PDB entry 2IBF | X-ray diffraction, 3.20 A resolution | chains A and B of the 3 polymer chains in the assembly

# Chain A
Protein: Vinculin
From: Homo sapiens
Notes: fragment: Head domain (Vh1): Residues 1-258
UniProt: P18206 (VINC_HUMAN); residues 1-258 here correspond to UniProt positions 0-257 (UniProt number = residue number - 1)
Amino-acid sequence (266 residues; each row starts with the number of its first residue; numbers below 1 keep their minus sign (Met-7 is residue -7)):
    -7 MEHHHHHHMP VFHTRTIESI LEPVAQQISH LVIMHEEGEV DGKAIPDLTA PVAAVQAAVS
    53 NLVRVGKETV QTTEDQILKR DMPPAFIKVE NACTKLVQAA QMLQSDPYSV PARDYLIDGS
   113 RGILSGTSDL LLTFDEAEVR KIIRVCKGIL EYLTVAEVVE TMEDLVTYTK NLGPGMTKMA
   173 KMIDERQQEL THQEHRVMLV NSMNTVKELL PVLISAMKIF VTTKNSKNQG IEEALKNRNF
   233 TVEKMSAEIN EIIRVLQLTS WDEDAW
Not modelled in the structure: -7 to 0
Sequence notes: expression tag (-7 to 0)

# Chain B
Protein: Invasin ipaA
From: Shigella flexneri
Notes: fragment: Vinculin binding sites: Residues 565-587
UniProt: P18010 (IPAA_SHIFL); residue numbers follow UniProt; this construct covers 563-587
Amino-acid sequence (25 residues; each row starts with the number of its first residue):
   563 NHAIYEKAKE VSSALSKVLS KIDDT

# How chain A and chain B interact
Pairs across the interface (56):
  Thr8(A) with Tyr567(B)
  Ile9(A) with Tyr567(B), hydrophobic
  Ile12(A) with Tyr567(B), hydrophobic; Lys571(B); Ser574(B), hydrogen bond (backbone-side chain)
  Val16(A) with Ser574(B); Leu577(B), hydrophobic; Leu581(B)
  Gln19(A) with Ser578(B), hydrogen bond; Leu581(B); Ser582(B)
  Ile20(A) with Leu581(B), hydrophobic
  Glu31(A) with Thr587(B)
  Lys35(A) with Asp586(B), salt bridge; Thr587(B), hydrogen bond (side chain-backbone)
  Ile37(A) with Lys583(B); Ile584(B), hydrophobic
  Pro38(A) with Lys583(B)
  Asp39(A) with Lys583(B), hydrogen bond (backbone-side chain)
  Leu40(A) with Lys583(B); Ile584(B), hydrophobic
  Pro43(A) with Val580(B), hydrophobic; Lys583(B)
  Val44(A) with Val580(B)
  Ala46(A) with Ala576(B)
  Val47(A) with Ala576(B), hydrophobic; Leu577(B); Val580(B), hydrophobic
  Ala50(A) with Glu572(B); Val573(B)
  Val51(A) with Val573(B)
  Asn53(A) with Lys569(B)
  Leu54(A) with Ile566(B); Lys569(B); Ala570(B); Val573(B), hydrophobic
  Val57(A) with Ile566(B), hydrophobic; Lys569(B)
  Gly58(A) with Ile566(B)
  Thr61(A) with Asn563(B), hydrogen bond; Ile566(B)
  Met74(A) with Ile566(B), hydrophobic
  Leu108(A) with Ile584(B), hydrophobic
  Ser112(A) with Leu577(B); Leu581(B)
  Ile115(A) with Leu577(B), hydrophobic
  Thr119(A) with Val573(B)
  Leu122(A) with Ile566(B), hydrophobic
  Leu123(A) with Ile566(B), hydrophobic; Tyr567(B), hydrophobic; Ala570(B), hydrophobic
  Phe126(A) with Asn563(B); His564(B); Tyr567(B), hydrophobic
  Asp127(A) with Tyr567(B)
  Glu130(A) with His564(B), salt bridge
Also at the interface, not in a pair above, chain A (37 interface residues in all): Leu13, Thr64, Leu88, Leu116
Interface features reported in the paper:
  - interface residues, chain B: Lys569(B), Ala570(B), Val573(B), Ala576(B), Leu577(B), Val580(B), Ile584(B), Thr587(B)

# In short
37 residues of chain A and 20 residues of chain B are in contact; the contacts include 5 hydrogen bonds and 2
salt bridges. Polar pairs include Lys35(A)-Asp586(B), Glu130(A)-His564(B) and Ile12(A)-Ser574(B). From the
paper: interface residues Lys569(B), Ala570(B) and Val573(B) among others.
Chain A is Vinculin (Homo sapiens) and chain B is Invasin ipaA (Shigella flexneri); the structure, Human
vinculin's head domain (Vh1, residues 1-258) in complex with two vinculin binding sites of Shigella ..., was
determined by X-ray diffraction.
